PDB entry 8DBQ | electron microscopy, 4.00 A resolution | chains A and D of the 22 polymer chains in the assembly

Chain A:
Name: ATP synthase subunit alpha
Source organism: Escherichia coli
Notes: EC 7.1.2.2
UniProtKB: A0A7U9G3U3 (A0A7U9G3U3_ECOLX); residues 2-513 here = UniProt positions 2-513
Chain sequence (512 residues; numbered 2 to 513; the number before each row is that of its first residue):
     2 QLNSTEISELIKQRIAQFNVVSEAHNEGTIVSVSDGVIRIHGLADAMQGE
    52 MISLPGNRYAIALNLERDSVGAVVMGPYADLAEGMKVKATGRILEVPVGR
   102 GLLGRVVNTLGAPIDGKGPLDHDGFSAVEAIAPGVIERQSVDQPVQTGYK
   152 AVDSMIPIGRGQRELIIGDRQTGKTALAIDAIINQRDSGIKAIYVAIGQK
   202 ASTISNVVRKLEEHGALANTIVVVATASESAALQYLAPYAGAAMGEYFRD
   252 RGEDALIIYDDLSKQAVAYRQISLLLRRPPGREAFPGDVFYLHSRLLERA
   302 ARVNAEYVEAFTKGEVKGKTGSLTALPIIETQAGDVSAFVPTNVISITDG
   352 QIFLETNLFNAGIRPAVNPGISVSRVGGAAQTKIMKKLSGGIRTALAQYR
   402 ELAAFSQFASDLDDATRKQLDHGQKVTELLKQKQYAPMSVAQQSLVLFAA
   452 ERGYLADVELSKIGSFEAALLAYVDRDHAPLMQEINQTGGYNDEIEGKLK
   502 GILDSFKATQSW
Differences from the reference sequence: conflict A47 (Cys in A0A7U9G3U3), A90 (Cys in A0A7U9G3U3), A193 (Cys in A0A7U9G3U3), A243 (Cys in A0A7U9G3U3)
Ion coordination: Mg2+: T176 (together with ATP)
Small-molecule neighbours: ATP (adenosine-5'-triphosphate): D170, R171, Q172, T173, G174, K175, T176, A177, E331, F360, R365, P366, Q433, K434, Q435

Chain D:
Name: ATP synthase subunit beta
Source organism: Escherichia coli
Notes: EC 7.1.2.2
UniProtKB: A0A192CEZ8 (A0A192CEZ8_ECOLX); residues 0-459 here correspond to UniProt positions 1-460 (UniProt number = residue number + 1)
Chain sequence (460 residues; numbered 0 to 459; the number before each row is that of its first residue; numbering starts at 0):
     0 MATGKIVQVIGAVVDVEFPQDAVPRVYDALEVQNGNERLVLEVQQQLGGG
    50 IVRTIAMGSSDGLRRGLDVKDLEHPIEVPVGKATLGRIMNVLGEPVDMKG
   100 EIGEEERWAIHRAAPSYEELSNSQELLETGIKVIDLMAPFAKGGKVGLFG
   150 GAGVGKTVNMMELIRNIAIEHSGYSVFAGVGERTREGNDFYHEMTDSNVI
   200 DKVSLVYGQMNEPPGNRLRVALTGLTMAEKFRDEGRDVLLFVDNIYRYTL
   250 AGTEVSALLGRMPSAVGYQPTLAEEMGVLQERITSTKTGSITSVQAVYVP
   300 ADDLTDPSPATTFAHLDATVVLSRQIASLGIYPAVDPLDSTSRQLDPLVV
   350 GQEHYDTARGVQSILQRYQELKDIIAILGMDELSEEDKLVVARARKIQRF
   400 LSQPFFVAEVFTGSPGKYVSLKDTIRGFKGIMEGEYDHLPEQAFYMVGSI
   450 EEAVEKAKKL
Differences from the reference sequence: conflict A137 (Cys138 in A0A192CEZ8)
Small-molecule neighbours: ADP (adenosine-5'-diphosphate): G150, A151, G152, V153, G154, K155, T156, V157, Y331, F404, A407, F410

Interface between chain A and chain D:
Contacting residue pairs (60):
  G43(A) with R64(D), hydrogen bond (backbone-side chain)
  L44(A) with R64(D), hydrogen bond (backbone-side chain)
  A45(A) with R64(D)
  D46(A) with R63(D), salt bridge
  A47(A) with R63(D)
  M48(A) with G61(D); L62(D); R63(D)
  Q49(A) with V8(D); D60(D); G61(D), hydrogen bond (backbone-backbone); L62(D), hydrogen bond (backbone-backbone)
  L64(A) with V8(D)
  N65(A) with I9(D)
  L66(A) with Q7(D); V8(D), hydrogen bond (backbone-backbone); I9(D); L62(D)
  E67(A) with R64(D), hydrogen bond (backbone-side chain)
  R68(A) with V6(D); Q7(D); R64(D)
  S70(A) with R64(D)
  V71(A) with R64(D)
  I94(A) with G61(D)
  P134(A) with T183(D)
  G135(A) with T183(D)
  V136(A) with T183(D); G186(D); N187(D), hydrogen bond (backbone-side chain); Y206(D), hydrophobic; Q208(D)
  I137(A) with V95(D); M97(D), hydrophobic
  R139(A) with T183(D), hydrogen bond; N187(D), hydrogen bond (backbone-side chain)
  R164(A) with R182(D)
  R279(A) with I9(D); G10(D)
  G288(A) with E253(D)
  F291(A) with R216(D); E253(D)
  Y292(A) with N210(D); E211(D); P212(D)
  S295(A) with M209(D), hydrogen bond (side chain-backbone); N210(D)
  E299(A) with R182(D); T183(D), hydrogen bond; M209(D); N210(D)
  I346(A) with R182(D)
  S347(A) with R182(D), hydrogen bond (backbone-side chain); R246(D), hydrogen bond
  I348(A) with R182(D), hydrogen bond (backbone-side chain); M209(D)
  T349(A) with R182(D), hydrogen bond (backbone-side chain)
  D350(A) with R182(D), salt bridge; R184(D), salt bridge
  R376(A) with R182(D)
Also at the interface, not in a pair above, chain A (42 interface residues in all): E130, I132, A133, V142, P280, D289, R296, T343, V377
Also at the interface, not in a pair above, chain D (34 interface residues in all): I50, S59, Y190, P213, A256, L257, G259, Y297

Overview:
42 residues of chain A face 34 of chain D across their interface; the contacts include 15 hydrogen bonds and 3
salt bridges. Polar contacts include D46(A)-R63(D), D350(A)-R182(D) and D350(A)-R184(D). Bound to chain A:
ATP. Chain D binds ADP.
Chain A is ATP synthase subunit alpha and chain D is ATP synthase subunit beta, both from Escherichia coli;
the structure, E. coli ATP synthase imaged in 10mM MgATP State1 "half-up" Fo classified, was determined by
electron microscopy (same publication as 8DBP, 8DBR, 8DBS, 8DBT, 8DBU, 8DBV and 8DBW).
